1HXZ - chains B and D of the 4 polymer chains in the assembly; structure by X-ray diffraction, 1.80 A resolution.

[Chain B]
Molecule: Streptavidin
From: Streptomyces avidinii
UniProtKB: P22629 (SAV_STRAV); residues 11-139 here correspond to UniProt positions 1-129 (UniProt number = residue number - 10)
Sequence (129 residues; each row starts with the number of its first residue):
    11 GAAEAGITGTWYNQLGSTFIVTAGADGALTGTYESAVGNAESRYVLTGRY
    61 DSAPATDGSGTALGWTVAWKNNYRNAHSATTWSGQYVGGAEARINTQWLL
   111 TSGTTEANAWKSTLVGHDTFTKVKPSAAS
Unresolved in the structure: 11-12, 134-139

[Chain D]
Molecule: MP-2
Sequence (14 residues; numbered 1 to 14; the number before each row is that of its first residue):
     1 RCCHPQCGMVEECR
Unresolved in the structure: 14
Disulfides: Cys2-Cys7, Cys3-Cys13

[Interface between chain B and chain D]
Residue-residue contacts (21):
  Leu25(B) with Gln6(D); Cys7(D), hydrophobic
  Ser27(B) with Gln6(D); Gly8(D)
  Ser45(B) with Pro5(D), hydrogen bond (side chain-backbone); Gly8(D); Met9(D), hydrogen bond (side chain-backbone)
  Ala46(B) with Val10(D), hydrophobic
  Glu51(B) with Glu12(D)
  Tyr54(B) with Pro5(D)
  Trp79(B) with His4(D); Pro5(D), hydrophobic; Gln6(D)
  Arg84(B) with Met9(D); Val10(D), hydrogen bond (side chain-backbone); Glu12(D), salt bridge
  Ser88(B) with His4(D), hydrogen bond
  Thr90(B) with Gln6(D), hydrogen bond
  Trp108(B) with Gln6(D)
  Leu110(B) with His4(D); Gln6(D)
Other interface residues (no listed pair), chain B (17 interface residues in all): Asn49, Ser52, Ala86, Trp92, Asp128
Other interface residues (no listed pair), chain D (9 interface residues in all): Glu11

[Overview]
17 residues of chain B face 9 of chain D across their interface, with 5 hydrogen bonds and 1 salt bridge.
Among the polar pairs are Arg84(B)-Glu12(D), Ser45(B)-Pro5(D) and Ser45(B)-Met9(D).
Here chain B is Streptavidin (Streptomyces avidinii) and chain D is MP-2. Entry 1HXZ (Miniprotein mp-2 complex
with streptavidin) was determined by X-ray diffraction.
